6FU2 - chains C and D of the 4 polymer chains in the assembly; structure by X-ray diffraction, 2.71 A resolution.

# Chain C (and D)
Molecule: ATP phosphoribosyltransferase
From: Psychrobacter arcticus
Notes: EC 2.4.2.17; chain D of this document is another copy of the same molecule, construct and numbering; everything in this record applies to it too
UniProt: Q4FQF7 (HIS1_PSYA2); residues 1-231 here = UniProt positions 1-231
Amino-acid sequence (232 residues; row label = number of the first residue in the row; numbering starts at 0):
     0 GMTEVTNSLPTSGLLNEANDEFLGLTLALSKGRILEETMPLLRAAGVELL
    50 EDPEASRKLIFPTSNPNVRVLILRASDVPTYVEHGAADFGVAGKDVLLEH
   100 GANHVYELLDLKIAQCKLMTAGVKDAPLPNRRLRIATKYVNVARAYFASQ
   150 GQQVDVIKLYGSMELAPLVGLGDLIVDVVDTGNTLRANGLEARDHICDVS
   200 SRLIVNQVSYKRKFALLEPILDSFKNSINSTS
Disordered / not traced: 0-19, 229-231 (chain D: 0-20, 229-231)
Sequence notes: expression tag (0)
Ligand contacts:
  - ATP (adenosine-5'-triphosphate): Ser29, Lys30, Arg32, Ile33, Ala74, Ser75, Gly92, Asp94, Val95, Ala113, Gln114, Cys115, Lys137, Val177, Asp179, Val198
  - 1-O-pyrophosphono-5-O-phosphono-ribose (PRP; 1-O-pyrophosphono-5-O-phosphono-alpha-D-ribofuranose): Arg32, Glu163, Asp176, Val177, Val178, Asp179, Thr180, Gly181, Asn182, Thr183
Reported in the primary citation:
  - binding site for 1-O-pyrophosphono-5-O-phosphono-ribose: Arg32, Arg56, Glu163
  - binding site for ATP: Arg32, Arg73
  - conformationally variable residues (side-chain flip): Arg56
  - catalytic residues: Arg56 (proposed by the authors, not directly observed)
  - mutagenesis - R56A (6-fold): decreased catalytic activity on in the presence of PaHisZ

# Interface between chain C and chain D
Contacting residue pairs (56; chain C residue first):
  Arg56(C) with Thr183(D), hydrogen bond; Ala186(D); Asn187(D), hydrogen bond (backbone-side chain)
  Lys57(C) with Ala186(D); Asn187(D)
  Leu58(C) with Ser161(D); Glu163(D); Leu164(D); Asn187(D), hydrogen bond (backbone-side chain)
  Ile59(C) with Leu164(D), hydrophobic
  Leu70(C) with Leu164(D), hydrophobic
  Ile71(C) with Ser161(D)
  Leu72(C) with Ser161(D); Leu164(D), hydrophobic
  Arg73(C) with Tyr159(D), hydrogen bond (side chain-backbone); Gly160(D); Ser161(D)
  Ser75(C) with Tyr159(D)
  Asp76(C) with Leu158(D); Tyr159(D), hydrogen bond (side chain-backbone); Gly160(D), hydrogen bond (side chain-backbone); Ser161(D)
  Tyr80(C) with Leu158(D), hydrophobic; Ser161(D); Ala165(D); Val168(D), hydrophobic; Leu170(D), hydrophobic
  His83(C) with Leu170(D)
  Ala85(C) with Val168(D), hydrophobic
  Leu158(C) with Asp76(D)
  Tyr159(C) with Arg73(D), hydrogen bond (backbone-side chain); Ser75(D); Asp76(D), hydrogen bond (backbone-side chain); Tyr159(D), hydrophobic
  Gly160(C) with Arg73(D); Asp76(D), hydrogen bond (backbone-side chain)
  Ser161(C) with Leu58(D); Ile71(D); Leu72(D); Arg73(D); Asp76(D); Tyr80(D)
  Glu163(C) with Leu58(D)
  Leu164(C) with Leu58(D); Ile59(D), hydrophobic; Leu70(D), hydrophobic; Leu72(D), hydrophobic
  Ala165(C) with Tyr80(D)
  Val168(C) with Tyr80(D), hydrophobic; Ala85(D), hydrophobic
  Leu170(C) with Tyr80(D), hydrophobic
  Thr183(C) with Arg56(D)
  Ala186(C) with Lys57(D)
  Asn187(C) with Arg56(D), hydrogen bond (side chain-backbone); Lys57(D); Leu58(D), hydrogen bond (side chain-backbone)
Also at the interface, not in a pair above, chain C (28 interface residues in all): Arg68, Thr79, Leu167
Also at the interface, not in a pair above, chain D (30 interface residues in all): Arg68, Thr79, His83, Ile156, Leu167, Asn182

# Overview
28 residues of chain C and 30 residues of chain D are in contact, with 11 hydrogen bonds. Polar contacts
include Arg56(C)-Thr183(D), Arg56(C)-Asn187(D) and Leu58(C)-Asn187(D). Ligands of chain C:
1-O-pyrophosphono-5-O-phosphono-ribose and ATP. The paper reports the catalytic residue Arg56(C); R56A of
chain C reduces catalytic activity on in the presence of PaHisZ.
Both chains are ATP phosphoribosyltransferase (Psychrobacter arcticus). Entry 6FU2 (ATP
phosphoribosyltransferase (HisZG ATPPRT) from Psychrobacter arcticus in complex with PRPP and ATP) was
determined by X-ray diffraction, deposited together with 6FTT, 6FU7 and 6FUA.
